7TJH - chains B and H of the 9 polymer chains in the assembly; structure by electron microscopy, 2.50 A resolution.

== Chain B ==
Protein: Origin recognition complex subunit 2
Source organism: Saccharomyces cerevisiae
Reference sequence: P32833 (ORC2_YEAST); residues 1-620 here = UniProt positions 1-620
Sequence (620 residues; each row starts with the number of its first residue):
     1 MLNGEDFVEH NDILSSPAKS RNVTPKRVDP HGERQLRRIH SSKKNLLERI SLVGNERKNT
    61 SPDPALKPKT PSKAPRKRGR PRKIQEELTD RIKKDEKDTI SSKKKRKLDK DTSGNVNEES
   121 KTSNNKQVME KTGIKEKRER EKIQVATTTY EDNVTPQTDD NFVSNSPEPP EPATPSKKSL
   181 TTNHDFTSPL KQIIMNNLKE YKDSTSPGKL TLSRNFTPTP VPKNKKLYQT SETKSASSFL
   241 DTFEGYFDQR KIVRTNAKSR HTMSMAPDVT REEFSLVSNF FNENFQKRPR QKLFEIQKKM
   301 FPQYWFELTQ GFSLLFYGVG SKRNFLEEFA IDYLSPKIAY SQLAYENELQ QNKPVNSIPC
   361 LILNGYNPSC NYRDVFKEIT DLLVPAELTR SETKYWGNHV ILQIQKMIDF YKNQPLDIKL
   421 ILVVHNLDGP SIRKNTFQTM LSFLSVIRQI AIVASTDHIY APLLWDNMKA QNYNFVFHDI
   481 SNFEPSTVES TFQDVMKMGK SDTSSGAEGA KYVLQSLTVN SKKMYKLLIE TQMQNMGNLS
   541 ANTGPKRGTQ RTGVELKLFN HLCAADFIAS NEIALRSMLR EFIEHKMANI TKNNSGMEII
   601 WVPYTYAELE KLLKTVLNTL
Not modelled in the structure: 1-234, 344-355, 498-620
Swiss-Prot annotation at these positions:
  - modified residue: Thr-60 (Phosphothreonine), Thr-187 (Phosphothreonine), Ser-188 (Phosphoserine)

== Chain H ==
Molecule: DNA, 84 bp ARS1
Sequence (84 nucleotides; numbered 1 to 84; the number before each row is that of its first residue):
     1 TTTGTGCACT TGCCTGCAGG CCTTTTGAAA AGCAAGCATA AAAGATCTAA ACATAAAATC
    61 TGTAAAATAA CAAGATGTAA AGAT
Not modelled in the structure: 1-23, 65-84

== How chain B and chain H interact ==
Contacting residue pairs (11; chain B residue first):
  Lys-251(B) / DA31(H)  salt bridge to the phosphate
  Arg-254(B) / DG32(H)  base contact
  Arg-373(B) / DA51(H)  sugar contact
  Arg-373(B) / DC52(H)  salt bridge to the phosphate
  Arg-390(B) / DT54(H)  salt bridge to the phosphate
  Trp-396(B) / DA51(H)  base contact
  Trp-396(B) / DC52(H)  hydrogen bond to the base
  Trp-396(B) / DA53(H)  hydrogen bond to the phosphate
  Gly-397(B) / DC52(H)  phosphate contact
  His-399(B) / DC52(H)  hydrogen bond to the phosphate
  His-399(B) / DA53(H)  salt bridge to the phosphate
Also at the interface, not in a pair above, chain B (11 interface residues in all): Thr-393, Lys-394, Tyr-395, Asn-398
Also at the interface, not in a pair above, chain H (7 interface residues in all): DA30

== In short ==
11 residues of chain B and 7 residues of chain H are in contact, with 3 hydrogen bonds and 4 salt bridges.
Polar pairs include Trp-396(B)/DC52(H), Trp-396(B)/DA53(H) and His-399(B)/DC52(H).
Chain B is Origin recognition complex subunit 2 (Saccharomyces cerevisiae) and chain H is DNA, 84 bp ARS1; the
structure, S. cerevisiae ORC bound to 84 bp ARS1 DNA and Cdc6 (state 1) with flexible Orc6 ..., was determined
by electron microscopy together with 7TJF, 7TJI, 7TJJ and 7TJK from the same study.
